PDB entry 6BQN | electron microscopy, 3.90 A resolution | chains A and D of the 7 polymer chains in the assembly

Chain A:
Name: SCNN1A
From: Homo sapiens
Amino-acid sequence (489 residues; row label = number of the first residue in the row; note: 6 numbers in that range are skipped by the numbering (no residue carries them; nothing is unmodelled there); X marks 56 residues of unknown identity (built as UNK)):
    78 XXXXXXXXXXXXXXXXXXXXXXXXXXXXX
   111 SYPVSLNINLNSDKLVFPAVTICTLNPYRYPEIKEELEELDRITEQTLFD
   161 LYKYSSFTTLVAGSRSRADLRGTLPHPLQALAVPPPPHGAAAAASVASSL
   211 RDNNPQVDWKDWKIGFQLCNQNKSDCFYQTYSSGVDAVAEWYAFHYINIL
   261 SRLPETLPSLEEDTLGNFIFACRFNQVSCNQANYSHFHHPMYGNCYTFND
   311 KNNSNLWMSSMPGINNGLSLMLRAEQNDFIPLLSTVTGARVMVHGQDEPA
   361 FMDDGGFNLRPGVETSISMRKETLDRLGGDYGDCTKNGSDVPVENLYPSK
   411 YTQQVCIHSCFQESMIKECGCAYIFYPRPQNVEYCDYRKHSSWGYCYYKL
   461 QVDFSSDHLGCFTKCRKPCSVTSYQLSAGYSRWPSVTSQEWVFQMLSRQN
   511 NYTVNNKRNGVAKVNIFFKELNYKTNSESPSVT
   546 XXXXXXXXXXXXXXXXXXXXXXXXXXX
Disordered / not traced: 165-182, 191-222
Disulfides: C133-C305, C229-C236, C282-C289, C394-C479, C416-C475, C420-C471, C429-C456, C431-C445

Chain D:
Name: 7B1 fab
From: Mus musculus
Notes: antibody fragment or engineered binder
Amino-acid sequence (106 residues; row label = number of the first residue in the row; note: 22 numbers in that range are skipped by the numbering (no residue carries them; nothing is unmodelled there); X marks 106 residues of unknown identity (built as UNK)):
     1 X
    24 XXXXXXXXXXXXXXXXXXXXXXXXXXXXXXXXXXXXXXXXXXXXXXXXXX
    74 XXXXXXXXXXXXXXXXXXXXXXXXXXXXXXXXXXXXXXXXXXXXXXXXXX
   124 XXXXX

Chain A / chain D interface:
Chain A side of the interface, 6 residues: R262, P264, E265, T266, R448, K449

Summary:
No residue of chain A is in contact with chain D.
Chain A is SCNN1A (Homo sapiens) and chain D is 7B1 fab (Mus musculus); the structure, Cryo-EM structure of
ENaC, was determined by electron microscopy.
